Entry 7VIA (electron microscopy, 3.88 A resolution); this record covers chains B and G of the 7 polymer chains in the assembly.

# Chain B (and G)
Name: Major capsid protein
From: Escherichia phage lambda
Notes: chain G of this document is another copy of the same molecule, construct and numbering; everything in this record applies to it too
UniProtKB: P03713 (CAPSD_LAMBD); numbering as in UniProt (aligned over 1-341)
Chain sequence (341 residues; row label = number of the first residue in the row):
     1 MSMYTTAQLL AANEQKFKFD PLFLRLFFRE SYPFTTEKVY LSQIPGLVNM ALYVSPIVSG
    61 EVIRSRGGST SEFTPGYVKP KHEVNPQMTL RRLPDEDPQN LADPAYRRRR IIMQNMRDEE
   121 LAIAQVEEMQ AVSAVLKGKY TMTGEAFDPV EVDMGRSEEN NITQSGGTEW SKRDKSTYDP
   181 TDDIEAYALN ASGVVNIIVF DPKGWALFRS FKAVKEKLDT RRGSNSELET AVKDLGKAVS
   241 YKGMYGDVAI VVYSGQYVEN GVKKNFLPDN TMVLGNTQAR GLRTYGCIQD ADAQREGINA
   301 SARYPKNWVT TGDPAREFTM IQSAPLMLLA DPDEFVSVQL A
Unresolved in the structure: 1-6

# Chain B / chain G interface
Contacting residue pairs (11; chain B residue first):
  Y40(B) - Y40(G)
  Y40(B) - Q43(G)
  S69(B) - E72(G)
  T70(B) - E72(G)
  S71(B) - Y40(G)  hydrogen bond
  S71(B) - E72(G)  hydrogen bond (backbone-side chain)
  E72(B) - Y40(G)
  E72(B) - S42(G)  hydrogen bond
  E72(B) - S69(G)
  E72(B) - S71(G)  hydrogen bond
  E72(B) - E72(G)
Other interface residues (no listed pair), chain B (7 interface residues in all): K38, S42
Other interface residues (no listed pair), chain G (7 interface residues in all): K38

# In short
The chain B/chain G interface involves 7 residues from each chain; the contacts include 4 hydrogen bonds.
Polar contacts include S71(B)-Y40(G), S71(B)-E72(G) and E72(B)-S42(G).
Both chains are Major capsid protein (Escherichia phage lambda). Entry 7VIA (Focused refinement of asymmetric
unit of bacteriophage lambda procapsid at 3.88 Angstrom) was determined by electron microscopy together with
7VI9, 7VII and 7VIK from the same study.
